Entry 1N0F (X-ray diffraction, 2.80 A resolution); this record covers chains A and C of the 8 polymer chains in the assembly.

[Chain A (and C)]
Protein: Protein mraZ
From: Mycoplasma pneumoniae
Notes: chain C of this document is another copy of the same molecule, construct and numbering; everything in this record applies to it too
UniProtKB: P75467 (MRAZ_MYCPN); residues 26-166 here correspond to UniProt positions 1-141 (UniProt number = residue number - 25)
Amino-acid sequence (166 residues; each row starts with the number of its first residue):
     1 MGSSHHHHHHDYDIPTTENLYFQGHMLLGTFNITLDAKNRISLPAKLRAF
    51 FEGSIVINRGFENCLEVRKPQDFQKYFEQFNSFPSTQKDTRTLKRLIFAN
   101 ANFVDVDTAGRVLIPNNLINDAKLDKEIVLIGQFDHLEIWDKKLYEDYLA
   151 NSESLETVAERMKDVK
Not modelled in the structure: 1-21, 163-166 (chain C: 1-25, 163-166)
Sequence notes: expression tag (1-25)

[Interface between chain A and chain C]
Residue-residue contacts (5; chain A residue first):
  Ala-159(A) with Thr-86(C), hydrogen bond (backbone-side chain)
  Glu-160(A) with Thr-86(C), hydrogen bond (backbone-backbone); Gln-87(C); Lys-88(C), hydrogen bond (side chain-backbone)
  Met-162(A) with Thr-86(C)
Other interface residues (no listed pair), chain A (4 interface residues in all): Glu-156
Other interface residues (no listed pair), chain C (4 interface residues in all): Arg-91

[Overview]
Chain A and chain C each contribute 4 residues to their interface; the contacts include 3 hydrogen bonds.
Polar contacts include Ala-159(A)/Thr-86(C), Glu-160(A)/Lys-88(C) and Glu-160(A)/Thr-86(C).
Both chains are Protein mraZ (Mycoplasma pneumoniae). Entry 1N0F (Crystal structure of a cell division and
cell wall biosynthesis protein UPF0040 from mycoplasma pneumoniae: indication ...) was determined by X-ray
diffraction (same publication as 1N0E and 1N0G).
